Entry 1ME4 (X-ray diffraction, 1.20 A resolution); this record covers chain A.

[Chain A]
Molecule: Cruzipain
Source organism: Trypanosoma cruzi
Notes: EC 3.4.22.-; fragment: catalytic domain
UniProtKB: P25779 (CYSP_TRYCR); the construct lacks a stretch of the UniProt sequence and is renumbered around it, so the offset changes along the chain: 1-78 = UniProt 123-200; 79-89 = UniProt 204-214; 90-103 = UniProt 218-231; 105-136 = UniProt 232-263; 5 more segments
Sequence (215 residues; each row starts with the number of its first residue; note: 8 numbers in that range are skipped by the numbering (no residue carries them; nothing is unmodelled there); a row labelled like 78A-78C holds insertion residues (78A, then the next letters in order)):
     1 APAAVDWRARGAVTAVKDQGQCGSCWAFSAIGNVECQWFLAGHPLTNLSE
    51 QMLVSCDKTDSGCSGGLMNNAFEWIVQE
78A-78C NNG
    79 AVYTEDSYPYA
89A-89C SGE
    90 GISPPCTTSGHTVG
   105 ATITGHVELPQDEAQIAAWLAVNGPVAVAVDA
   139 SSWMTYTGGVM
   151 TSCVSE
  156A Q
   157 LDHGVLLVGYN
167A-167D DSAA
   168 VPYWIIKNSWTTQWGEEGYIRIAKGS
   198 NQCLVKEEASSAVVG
UniProt features mapped onto this chain:
  - active site: Cys25, His159, Asn175
  - site: Gly212 (Cleavage)
  - glycosylation (N-linked (GlcNAc...) asparagine): Asn47, Asn167
Cystine bridges: Cys22-Cys63, Cys56-Cys95, Cys153-Cys200
Ligand contacts: T10 ([1-(1-benzyl-3-hydroxy-2-oxo-propylcarbamoyl)-2-phenyl-ethyl]-carbamic acid benzyl ester): Gln19, Gln21, Cys22, Gly23, Ser24, Cys25, Trp26, Thr59, Asp60, Ser61, Cys63, Gly65, Gly66, Leu67, Met68, Asn70, Ala133, Leu157, Asp158, His159, Gly160, Glu205

[In short]
Chain A binds compound T10. UniProt lists 3 active-site residues.
Chain A is Cruzipain (Trypanosoma cruzi); the structure, High Resolution Crystal Structure Analysis Of Cruzain
non-covalently Bound To A Hydroxymethyl Ketone Inhibitor (I), was determined by X-ray diffraction together
with 1ME3 from the same study.
